Entry 8VCX (X-ray diffraction, 2.59 A resolution); this record covers chains E and A of the 5 polymer chains in the assembly.

# Chain E
Molecule: T-CELL-RECEPTOR, A2.13-beta chain
Source organism: Homo sapiens
Sequence (239 residues; each row starts with the number of its first residue; note: 13 numbers in that range are skipped by the numbering (no residue carries them; nothing is unmodelled there)):
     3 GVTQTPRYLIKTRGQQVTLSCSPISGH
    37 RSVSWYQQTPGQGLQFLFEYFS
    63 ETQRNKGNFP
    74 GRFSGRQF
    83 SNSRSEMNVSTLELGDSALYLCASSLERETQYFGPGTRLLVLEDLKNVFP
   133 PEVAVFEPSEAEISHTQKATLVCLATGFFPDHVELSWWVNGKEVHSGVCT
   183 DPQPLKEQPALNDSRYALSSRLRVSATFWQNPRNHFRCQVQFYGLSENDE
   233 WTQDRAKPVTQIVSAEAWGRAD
Disordered / not traced: 254
Disulfides: Cys23-Cys104, Cys155-Cys220

# Chain A
Molecule: MHC class II HLA-DQ-alpha chain
Source organism: Homo sapiens
Reference sequence: Q30069 (Q30069_HUMAN); the construct lacks a stretch of the UniProt sequence, so the offset changes along the chain: -1 to 9 = UniProt 1-11; 10-182 = UniProt 13-185
Sequence (185 residues; each row starts with the number of its first residue; numbers below 1 keep their minus sign (Glu-1 is residue -1)):
    -1 EDIVADHVASY
    9A G
    10 VNLYQSYGPSGQYSHEFDGDEEFYVDLERKETVWQLPLFRRFRRFDPQFA
    60 LTNIAVLKHNLNCVIKRSNSTAATNEVPEVTVFSKSPVTLGQPNTLICLV
   110 DNIFPPVVNITWLSNGHSVTEGVSETSFLSKSDHSFFKISYLTFLPSADE
   160 IYDCKVEHWGLDEPLLKHWEPEI
Disordered / not traced: -1 to 0, 181-182
Disulfides: Cys107-Cys163
Glycans and other covalent adducts: N-acetylglucosamine (NAG) linked to Asn78, Asn118
Differences from the reference sequence: engineered mutation Cys72 (Ile75 in Q30069)

# Interface between chain E and chain A
Residue-residue contacts (12):
  Phe57(E) - Ala64(A)
  Phe57(E) - His68(A)
  Ser58(E) - His68(A)  hydrogen bond
  Arg66(E) - Gln57(A)  hydrogen bond (backbone-side chain)
  Arg66(E) - Thr61(A)
  Arg66(E) - Ala64(A)
  Arg66(E) - Val65(A)
  Asn67(E) - Gln57(A)  hydrogen bond
  Glu109(E) - Val65(A)
  Arg110(E) - Phe58(A)
  Arg110(E) - Thr61(A)
  Arg110(E) - Asn62(A)  hydrogen bond

# Summary
Chain E and chain A form an interface of 6 and 7 residues respectively, with 4 hydrogen bonds. Among the polar
pairs are Ser58(E)-His68(A), Arg66(E)-Gln57(A) and Asn67(E)-Gln57(A). N-acetylglucosamine is covalently linked
to Asn78(A) and Asn118(A).
Chain E is T-CELL-RECEPTOR, A2.13-beta chain and chain A is MHC class II HLA-DQ-alpha chain, both from Homo
sapiens; the structure, Human TCR A2.13 in complex with DQ8-InsCpep, was determined by X-ray diffraction
together with 8VCY, 8VD0, 8VD2, 8VDD and 8VDU from the same study.
